Entry 7ZYW (X-ray diffraction, 2.45 A resolution); this record covers chains B and C of the 6 polymer chains in the assembly.

[Chain B]
Name: Tubulin beta-2B chain
Source organism: Bos taurus
UniProt: Q6B856 (TBB2B_BOVIN); the author numbering skips numbers that UniProt does not, so the offset changes along the chain: 1-42 = UniProt 1-42; 45-360 = UniProt 43-358; 369-455 = UniProt 359-445
Sequence (445 residues; numbered 1 to 455; 10 numbers in that range are skipped by the numbering (no residue carries them; nothing is unmodelled there); the number before each row is that of its first residue):
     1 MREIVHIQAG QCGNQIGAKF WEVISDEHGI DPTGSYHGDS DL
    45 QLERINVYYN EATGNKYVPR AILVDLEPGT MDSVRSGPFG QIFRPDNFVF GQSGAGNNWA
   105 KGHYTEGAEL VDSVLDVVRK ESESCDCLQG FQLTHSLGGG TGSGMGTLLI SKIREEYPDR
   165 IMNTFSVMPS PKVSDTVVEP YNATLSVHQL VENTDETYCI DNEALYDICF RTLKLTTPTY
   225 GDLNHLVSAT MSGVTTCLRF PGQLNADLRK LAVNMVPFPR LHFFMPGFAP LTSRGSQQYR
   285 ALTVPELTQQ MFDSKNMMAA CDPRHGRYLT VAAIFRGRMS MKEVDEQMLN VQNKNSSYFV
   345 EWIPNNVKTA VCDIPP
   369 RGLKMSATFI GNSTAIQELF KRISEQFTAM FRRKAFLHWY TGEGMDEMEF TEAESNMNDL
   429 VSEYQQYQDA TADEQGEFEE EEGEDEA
Not modelled in the structure: 1, 248-249, 276-282, 437-455
Bound ions: Mg2+: Q11 (together with GDP); Ca2+ near E113 (its only coordinating residue here)
Ligand contacts:
  - GDP (guanosine-5'-diphosphate): G10, Q11, C12, Q15, I16, D69, A99, N101, S140, G142, G143, G144, T145, G146, V171, P173, V177, D179, E183, N206, L209, Y224, L227, N228
  - KG0 ((4R)-N-[(1R)-1-[4-(cyclopropylmethoxy)-6-oxidanylidene-pyran-2-yl]butyl]-4-methyl-2-[(E)-C-methyl-N-oxidanyl-carbonimidoyl]-5H-1,3-thiazole-4-carboxamide): Y52, Q136, N167, F169, E200, Y202, V238, T239, C241, L242, L252, L255, N258, M259, A316, A317, I318, K352, T353, A354, T376, F377, I378
Curated features (UniProtKB/Swiss-Prot):
  - motif: M1 to I4 (MREI motif)
  - binding site (GTP): Q11, E71, S140, G144, T145, G146, N206, N228
  - binding site (Mg(2+)): E71
  - modified residue: S40 (Phosphoserine), T57 (Phosphothreonine), K60 (N6-acetyllysine), S174 (Phosphoserine), T287 (Phosphothreonine), T292 (Phosphothreonine), R320 (Omega-N-methylarginine), E448 (5-glutamyl polyglutamate)
  - cross-link (Glycyl lysine isopeptide (Lys-Gly)): K60 (interchain with G-Cter in ubiquitin), K326 (interchain with G-Cter in ubiquitin)
From the paper describing this entry:
  - binding site for KG0: N167, F169, Y202, V238, T239, L242, L252, N258, I318, T376, I378

[Chain C]
Name: Tubulin alpha-1B chain
Source organism: Bos taurus
UniProt: P81947 (TBA1B_BOVIN); numbering as in UniProt (aligned over 1-451)
Sequence (451 residues; numbered 1 to 451; the number before each row is that of its first residue):
     1 MRECISIHVG QAGVQIGNAC WELYCLEHGI QPDGQMPSDK TIGGGDDSFN TFFSETGAGK
    61 HVPRAVFVDL EPTVIDEVRT GTYRQLFHPE QLITGKEDAA NNYARGHYTI GKEIIDLVLD
   121 RIRKLADQCT GLQGFLVFHS FGGGTGSGFT SLLMERLSVD YGKKSKLEFS IYPAPQVSTA
   181 VVEPYNSILT THTTLEHSDC AFMVDNEAIY DICRRNLDIE RPTYTNLNRL ISQIVSSITA
   241 SLRFDGALNV DLTEFQTNLV PYPRIHFPLA TYAPVISAEK AYHEQLSVAE ITNACFEPAN
   301 QMVKCDPRHG KYMACCLLYR GDVVPKDVNA AIATIKTKRS IQFVDWCPTG FKVGINYQPP
   361 TVVPGGDLAK VQRAVCMLSN TTAIAEAWAR LDHKFDLMYA KRAFVHWYVG EGMEEGEFSE
   421 AREDMAALEK DYEEVGVDSV EGEGEEEGEE Y
Not modelled in the structure: 441-451
Bound ions: Ca2+: D39, T41, G44, E55
Ligand contacts: GTP (guanosine-5'-triphosphate): G10, Q11, A12, Q15, I16, D69, D98, A99, A100, N101, S140, G142, G143, G144, T145, G146, I171, P173, V177, S178, E183, N206, Y224, L227, N228, I231
From the paper describing this entry:
  - binding site for KG0: T179

[Chain B / chain C interface]
Contacting residue pairs (38):
  Q96(B) - M1(C)
  S97(B) - R2(C)
  N101(B) - E254(C)
  D179(B) - E254(C)
  D179(B) - K352(C)  hydrogen bond (backbone-side chain)
  T180(B) - E254(C)
  T180(B) - N258(C)
  V181(B) - N258(C)  hydrogen bond (backbone-side chain)
  V181(B) - P348(C)
  T221(B) - P325(C)
  T221(B) - K326(C)
  T221(B) - N329(C)
  A397(B) - W346(C)
  M398(B) - W346(C)
  R400(B) - D345(C)
  R400(B) - S439(C)  hydrogen bond
  R401(B) - Y262(C)  hydrogen bond (backbone-side chain)
  R401(B) - D345(C)  salt bridge
  R401(B) - W346(C)
  R401(B) - E434(C)  hydrogen bond (side chain-backbone)
  R401(B) - V435(C)
  R401(B) - V437(C)  hydrogen bond (side chain-backbone)
  R401(B) - D438(C)
  R401(B) - S439(C)  hydrogen bond
  K402(B) - Y262(C)
  A403(B) - Y262(C)
  A403(B) - W346(C)  hydrophobic
  F404(B) - T257(C)
  F404(B) - N258(C)
  F404(B) - V260(C)
  F404(B) - P261(C)  hydrogen bond (backbone-backbone)
  F404(B) - W346(C)  hydrophobic
  H406(B) - V260(C)  hydrogen bond (side chain-backbone)
  H406(B) - P261(C)
  H406(B) - P263(C)
  W407(B) - Q256(C)
  W407(B) - T257(C)  hydrogen bond (side chain-backbone)
  W407(B) - V260(C)  hydrogen bond (side chain-backbone)
Also at the interface, not in a pair above, chain B (18 interface residues in all): G100, V182

[Summary]
Chain B and chain C form an interface of 18 and 22 residues respectively, with 11 hydrogen bonds and 1 salt
bridge. Polar pairs include R401(B)-D345(C), D179(B)-K352(C) and V181(B)-N258(C). Bound to chain B: GDP and
compound KG0. Ligands of chain C: GTP. From the paper: a binding site for KG0 at N167(B), F169(B) and T179(C)
among others.
Here chain B is Tubulin beta-2B chain and chain C is Tubulin alpha-1B chain, both from Bos taurus. Entry 7ZYW
(Crystal structure of T2R-TTL-PM534 complex) was determined by X-ray diffraction.
